PDB entry 1AVZ | X-ray diffraction, 3.00 A resolution | chains A and B of the 3 polymer chains in the assembly

[Chain A (and B)]
Protein: Negative factor
From: Human immunodeficiency virus 1
Notes: fragment: conserved core domain; engineered mutation(s): N-TERMINAL RESIDUES GS (PART OF A THROMBIN CLEAVAGE SITE); chain B of this document is another copy of the same molecule, construct and numbering; everything in this record applies to it too
UniProt: P03406 (NEF_HV1BR); residue numbers follow UniProt; this construct covers 58-206
Chain sequence (151 residues; each row starts with the number of its first residue):
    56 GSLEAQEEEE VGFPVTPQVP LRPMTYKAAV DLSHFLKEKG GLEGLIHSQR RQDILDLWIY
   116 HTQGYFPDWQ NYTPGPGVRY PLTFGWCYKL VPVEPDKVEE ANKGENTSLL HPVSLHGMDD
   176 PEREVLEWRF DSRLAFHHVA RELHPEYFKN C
Unresolved in the structure: 56-73, 149-178, 204-206 (chain B: 56-70, 149-178, 204-206)
UniProt features mapped onto this chain:
  - region: E62 to E65 (Acidic), P69 to P78 (SH3-binding), D108 to W124 (Mediates dimerization, Nef-PTE1 interaction), V148 to V180 (Binding to ATP6V1H)
  - motif: P72 to P75 (PxxP), L164, L165 (Dileucine internalization motif), D174, D175 (Diacidic)
  - mutagenesis: T71 (T71R: Increases infectivity by a factor of three), P72 (P72A: Complete loss of binding to HCK SH3 domain and altered viral growth; when associated with P-76. No effect on Nef-induced CD4 down-regulation), P75 (P75A: Complete loss of binding to HCK SH3 domain and altered viral growth; when associated with P-73. No effect on Nef-induced CD4 down-regulation), P147 (P147A: Complete loss of binding to HCK SH3 domain and altered viral growth. No effect on Nef-induced CD4 down-modulation), P150 (P150A: No effect), L164 to L165 (Loss of interaction with AP-2 complex), D174 to D175 (Loss of interaction with AP-2 complex)
From the paper describing this entry:
  - conformationally variable residues (order/disorder transition): L58 to Q73, T71 to R77
  - self-association interface (contacts with another copy of this molecule): I109, Y115

[Interface between chain A and chain B]
Contacting residue pairs - 15 pairs, chain A then chain B:
  R105(A) with F121(B)
  D108(A) with F121(B)
  L112(A) with Y115(B)
  Y115(A) with H116(B), hydrogen bond
  H116(A) with Q73(B); Y115(B), hydrogen bond; H116(B)
  F121(A) with R105(B); D108(B); I109(B), hydrophobic; L112(B), hydrophobic
  P122(A) with D108(B); L112(B)
  D123(A) with R105(B), salt bridge; D108(B)
Also at the interface, not in a pair above, chain A (9 interface residues in all): I109
Also at the interface, not in a pair above, chain B (10 interface residues in all): P122, D123

[Overview]
The interface between chain A and chain B involves 9 residues on one side and 10 on the other; the contacts
include 2 hydrogen bonds and 1 salt bridge. Polar pairs include D123(A)-R105(B) and Y115(A)-H116(B). From the
paper: conformational variability at L58(A) and T71(A); a self-association interface involving I109(A) and
Y115(A).
Chain A and chain B are both Negative factor (Human immunodeficiency virus 1); the structure, V-1 nef protein
in complex with wild type fyn SH3 domain, was determined by X-ray diffraction (same publication as 1AVV).
